Entry 5T7S (X-ray diffraction, 1.90 A resolution); this record covers chain A.

# Chain A
Name: Galectin-8
Organism: Homo sapiens
Notes: fragment: N-terminal Domaine
UniProtKB: O00214 (LEG8_HUMAN); residue numbers follow UniProt; this construct covers 1-155
Amino-acid sequence (155 residues; each row starts with the number of its first residue):
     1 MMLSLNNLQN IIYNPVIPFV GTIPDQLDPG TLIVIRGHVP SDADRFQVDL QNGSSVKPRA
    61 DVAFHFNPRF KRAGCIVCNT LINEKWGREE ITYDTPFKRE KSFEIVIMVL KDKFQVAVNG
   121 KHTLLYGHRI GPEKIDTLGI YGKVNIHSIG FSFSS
Not modelled in the structure: 1-7, 155
Sequence notes: engineered mutation Val56 (Met in O00214)
Modified positions: Cys75 (s,S-(2-hydroxyethyl)thiocysteine; CME)
What the authors report for this chain:
  - binding site for beta-D-galactopyranose: Arg45, Arg59, His65, Asn67, Arg69, Asn79, Glu89
  - binding site for alpha-D-glucopyranose: Arg69, Glu89
  - mutagenesis - Y141S (Kd 20 uM): decreased binding to LNnT (citing earlier work)
  - specificity-determining residues: Tyr141 (from molecular simulation)

# In short
The paper reports a binding site for beta-D-galactopyranose at Arg45, Arg59 and His65 among others; Y141S
reduces binding to LNnT.
Chain A is Galectin-8 (Homo sapiens); the structure, Crystal structure of galectin-8N in complex with Lactose,
was determined by X-ray diffraction (same publication as 5T7I, 5T7T and 5T7U).
